8EYT - chains A and S of the 21 polymer chains in the assembly; structure by electron microscopy, 2.80 A resolution.

== Chain A ==
Molecule: 16S rRNA
From: Escherichia coli
Sequence (1415 nucleotides; row label = number of the first residue in the row; note: 119 numbers in that range are skipped by the numbering (no residue carries them; nothing is unmodelled there)):
     1 AAAUUGAAGAGUUUGAUCAUGGCUCAGAUUGAACGCUGGCGGCAGGCCUA
    51 ACACAUGCAAGUCGAACGGUAACAGGAAGAAGCUUGCUUCUUUGCUGACG
   101 AGUGGCGGACGGGUGAGUAAUGUCUGGGAAACUGCCUGAUGGAGGGGGAU
   151 AACUACUGGAAACGGUAGCUAAUACCGCAUAACGUCGCAAGACCAAAGAG
   201 GGGGACCUUCGGGCCUCUUGCCAUCGGAUGUGCCCAGAUGGGAUUAGCUA
   251 GUAGGUGGGGUAACGGCUCACCUAGGCGACGAUCCCUAGCUGGUCUGAGA
   301 GGAUGACCAGCCACACUGGAACUGAGACACGGUCCAGACUCCUACGGGAG
   351 GCAGCAGUGGGGAAUAUUGCACAAUGGGCGCAAGCCUGAUGCAGCCAUGC
   401 CGCGUGUAUGAAGAAGGCCUUCGGGUUGUAAAGUACUUUCAGCGGGGAGG
   451 AAGGGAGUAAAGUUAAUACCUUUGCUCAUUGACGUUACCCGCAGAAGAAG
   501 CACCGGCUAACUCCGUGCCAGCAGCCGCGGUAAUACGGAGGGUGCAAGCG
   551 UUAAUCGGAAUUACUGGGCGUAAAGCGCACGCAGGCGGUUUGUUAAGUCA
   601 GAUGUGAAAUCCCCGGGCUCAACCUGGGAACUGCAUCUGAUACUGGCAAG
   651 CUUGAGUCUCGUAGAGGGGGGUAGAAUUCCAGGUGUAGCGGUGAAAUGCG
   701 UAGAGAUCUGGAGGAAUACCGGUGGCGAAGGCGGCCCCCUGGACGAAGAC
   751 UGACGCUCAGGUGCGAAAGCGUGGGGAGCAAACAGGAUU
   794 ACCCUGGUAGUCCACGCCGUAAACGAUGUCGACUUGGAGGUUGUGCCCUU
   844 GAGGCGUGGCUUCCGGAGCUAACGCGUUAAGUCGACCGCCUGGGGAGUAC
   894 GGCCGCAAGGUUAAAACUCAAAUGAAUUGACGGGGGCCCGCACAAGCGGU
   944 GGAGCAUGUGGUUUAAUUCGAUGCAACGCGAAGAACCUUACCUGGUCUUG
   994 ACAUCCACGGAAGUUUUCAGAGAUGAGAAUGUGCCUUCGGGAACCGUGAG
  1044 ACAGGUGCUGCAUGGCUGUCGUCAGCUCGUGUUGUGAAAUGUUGGGUUAA
  1094 GUCCCGCAACGAGCGCAACCCUUAUCCUUUGUUGCCAGCGGUCCGGCCGG
  1144 GAACUCAAAGGAGACUGCCAGUGAUAAACUGGAGGAAGGUGGGGAUGACG
  1194 UCAAGUCAUCAUGGCCCUUACGACCAGGGCUACACACGUGCUACAAUGGC
  1244 GCAUACAAAGAGAAGCGACCUCGCGAGAGCAAGCGGACCUCAUAAAGUGC
  1294 GUCGUAGUCCGGAUUGGAGUCUGCAACUCGACUCCAUGAAGUCGGAAUCG
  1344 CUAGUAAUCGUGGAUCAGAAUGCCACGGUGAAUACGUUCCCGGGCCUU
  1507 AACCGUAGGGGAACCUGCGGUUGGAUCA
From the paper describing this entry:
  - conformationally variable residues (side-chain flip): A1519

== Chain S ==
Name: 30S ribosomal protein S19
From: Escherichia coli
UniProtKB: S1EA57 (S1EA57_ECOLX); numbering as in UniProt (aligned over 1-92)
Chain sequence (92 residues; row label = number of the first residue in the row):
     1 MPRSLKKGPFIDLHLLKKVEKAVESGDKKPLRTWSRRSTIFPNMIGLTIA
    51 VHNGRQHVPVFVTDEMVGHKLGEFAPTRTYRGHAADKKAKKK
Disordered / not traced: 1-2, 84-92

== Chain A / chain S interface ==
Residue-residue contacts (51):
  U955(A) - His83(S)  hydrogen bond to the sugar
  U956(A) - Tyr80(S)  sugar contact
  U956(A) - His83(S)  sugar contact
  U957(A) - Thr79(S)  sugar contact
  U957(A) - Arg81(S)  salt bridge to the phosphate
  A958(A) - Asn53(S)  base contact
  A958(A) - Gly54(S)  base contact
  A958(A) - Arg55(S)  salt bridge to the phosphate
  A958(A) - Thr77(S)  hydrogen bond to the base
  A959(A) - Thr77(S)  hydrogen bond to the base
  U986(A) - Gly54(S)  sugar contact
  U986(A) - Arg55(S)  sugar contact
  G1013(A) - Lys18(S)  salt bridge to the phosphate
  A1014(A) - His14(S)  phosphate contact
  A1014(A) - Trp34(S)  stacking on the base
  G1015(A) - His14(S)  salt bridge to the phosphate
  G1220(A) - Trp34(S)  sugar contact
  G1220(A) - Arg36(S)  phosphate contact
  G1220(A) - His52(S)  sugar contact
  G1220(A) - Gly54(S)  base contact
  G1221(A) - Arg36(S)  sugar contact
  G1221(A) - Thr77(S)  hydrogen bond to the phosphate
  G1222(A) - Thr77(S)  hydrogen bond to the phosphate
  G1222(A) - Arg78(S)  salt bridge to the phosphate
  C1223(A) - Arg78(S)  salt bridge to the phosphate
  U1224(A) - Arg78(S)  hydrogen bond to the sugar
  A1225(A) - Arg78(S)  sugar contact
  C1226(A) - Tyr80(S)  sugar contact
  C1226(A) - His83(S)  hydrogen bond to the base
  A1227(A) - Tyr80(S)  hydrogen bond to the phosphate
  A1227(A) - His83(S)  stacking on the base
  U1313(A) - Ser4(S)  phosphate contact
  U1313(A) - Leu5(S)  phosphate contact
  C1314(A) - Ser4(S)  base contact
  C1314(A) - Leu5(S)  phosphate contact
  G1316(A) - Lys7(S)  hydrogen bond to the base
  C1317(A) - Arg37(S)  hydrogen bond to the base
  A1318(A) - Arg3(S)  salt bridge to the phosphate
  A1318(A) - Phe10(S)  sugar contact
  A1318(A) - Arg37(S)  sugar contact
  A1319(A) - Arg3(S)  salt bridge to the phosphate
  A1319(A) - Lys70(S)  salt bridge to the phosphate
  C1320(A) - Arg36(S)  base contact
  C1320(A) - Arg37(S)  base contact
  C1320(A) - Lys70(S)  salt bridge to the phosphate
  C1320(A) - Gly72(S)  base contact
  C1320(A) - Glu73(S)  sugar contact
  U1321(A) - Arg36(S)  hydrogen bond to the base
  U1321(A) - Thr77(S)  base contact
  U1321(A) - Arg78(S)  hydrogen bond to the sugar
  C1322(A) - Arg78(S)  salt bridge to the phosphate
Other interface residues (no listed pair), chain A (28 interface residues in all): G954, A1219
Other interface residues (no listed pair), chain S (25 interface residues in all): Lys6, Gly82

== In short ==
28 residues of chain A and 25 residues of chain S are in contact; the contacts include 12 hydrogen bonds, 11
salt bridges and 2 aromatic stacking contacts. Among the polar pairs are A958(A)-Thr77(S), A959(A)-Thr77(S)
and C1226(A)-His83(S). The paper reports conformational variability at A1519(A).
Here chain A is 16S rRNA and chain S is 30S ribosomal protein S19, both from Escherichia coli. Entry 8EYT
(30S_delta_ksgA+KsgA complex) was determined by electron microscopy, deposited together with 8EYQ.
